Entry 4GLS (X-ray diffraction, 1.60 A resolution); this record covers chains E and F of the 8 polymer chains in the assembly.

Chain E (and F):
Molecule: Vascular endothelial growth factor A
Notes: chain F of this document is another copy of the same molecule, construct and numbering; everything in this record applies to it too
UniProtKB: P15692 (VEGFA_HUMAN); residues 1-102 here correspond to UniProt positions 34-135 (UniProt number = residue number + 33)
Chain sequence (102 residues; each row starts with the number of its first residue):
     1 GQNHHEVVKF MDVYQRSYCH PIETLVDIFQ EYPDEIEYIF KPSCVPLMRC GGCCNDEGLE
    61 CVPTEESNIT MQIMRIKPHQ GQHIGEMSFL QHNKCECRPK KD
Not modelled in the structure: 1-5, 101-102
Disulfides: Cys19-Cys61, Cys50-Cys95, Cys54-Cys97

Interface between chain E and chain F:
Pairs across the interface - 67 pairs, chain E then chain F:
  Val7(E) - Thr70(F)
  Val7(E) - Gln72(F)
  Val7(E) - Glu86(F)
  Val8(E) - Ile69(F)  hydrophobic
  Val8(E) - Thr70(F)  hydrogen bond (backbone-backbone)
  Val8(E) - Met71(F)
  Val8(E) - Gln72(F)  hydrogen bond (backbone-backbone)
  Lys9(E) - Gln72(F)
  Phe10(E) - Lys41(F)
  Phe10(E) - Pro42(F)
  Phe10(E) - Gln72(F)  hydrogen bond (backbone-side chain)
  Phe10(E) - Met74(F)  hydrophobic
  Phe10(E) - Ile84(F)  hydrophobic
  Val13(E) - Pro42(F)  hydrophobic
  Val13(E) - Val45(F)  hydrophobic
  Val13(E) - Met71(F)  hydrophobic
  Val13(E) - Gln72(F)
  Arg16(E) - Glu23(F)  salt bridge
  Arg16(E) - Pro46(F)
  Ser17(E) - Leu25(F)
  Ser17(E) - Pro42(F)
  Ser17(E) - Cys44(F)
  His20(E) - Leu25(F)
  Ile22(E) - Glu23(F)
  Ile22(E) - Leu25(F)  hydrophobic
  Glu23(E) - Arg16(F)  salt bridge
  Glu23(E) - Ile22(F)
  Leu25(E) - Arg16(F)
  Leu25(E) - Ser17(F)
  Leu25(E) - Ile22(F)  hydrophobic
  Leu25(E) - Gly51(F)
  Leu25(E) - Gly52(F)
  Ile39(E) - Glu57(F)
  Lys41(E) - Phe10(F)
  Lys41(E) - Asn55(F)  hydrogen bond (side chain-backbone)
  Pro42(E) - Phe10(F)
  Pro42(E) - Val13(F)  hydrophobic
  Pro42(E) - Ser17(F)
  Ser43(E) - Cys53(F)
  Cys44(E) - Ser17(F)  hydrogen bond (backbone-side chain)
  Cys44(E) - Gly52(F)
  Cys44(E) - Cys53(F)  disulfide
  Val45(E) - Val13(F)  hydrophobic
  Pro46(E) - Arg16(F)
  Gly51(E) - Leu25(F)
  Gly52(E) - Leu25(F)
  Gly52(E) - Cys44(F)
  Cys53(E) - Ser43(F)
  Cys53(E) - Cys44(F)  disulfide
  Asn55(E) - Lys41(F)  hydrogen bond (backbone-side chain)
  Asn55(E) - Pro42(F)
  Asn55(E) - Ser43(F)  hydrogen bond (side chain-backbone)
  Ile69(E) - Val8(F)  hydrophobic
  Thr70(E) - Glu6(F)
  Thr70(E) - Val7(F)
  Thr70(E) - Val8(F)  hydrogen bond (backbone-backbone)
  Met71(E) - Val8(F)
  Met71(E) - Val13(F)  hydrophobic
  Gln72(E) - Val7(F)
  Gln72(E) - Val8(F)  hydrogen bond (backbone-backbone)
  Gln72(E) - Lys9(F)
  Gln72(E) - Phe10(F)  hydrogen bond (side chain-backbone)
  Gln72(E) - Val13(F)
  Ile73(E) - Val13(F)  hydrophobic
  Met74(E) - Phe10(F)  hydrophobic
  Ile84(E) - Phe10(F)  hydrophobic
  Glu86(E) - Val7(F)
Also at the interface, not in a pair above, chain E (32 interface residues in all): Glu6, Tyr14
Also at the interface, not in a pair above, chain F (32 interface residues in all): Tyr14, His20, Ile73
Cross-chain cystine bridges: Cys44(E)-Cys53(F), Cys53(E)-Cys44(F)

Summary:
The chain E/chain F interface involves 32 residues from each chain; the contacts include 2 disulfide bonds, 10
hydrogen bonds and 2 salt bridges. Polar pairs include Arg16(E)-Glu23(F), Phe10(E)-Gln72(F) and
Lys41(E)-Asn55(F).
Chain E and chain F are both Vascular endothelial growth factor A; the structure, Crystal Structure of
Chemically Synthesized Heterochiral {D-Protein Antagonist plus VEGF-A} Protein Complex in space group P21, was
determined by X-ray diffraction together with 4GLN and 4GLU from the same study.
